4EHB - chains A and B; structure by X-ray diffraction, 1.85 A resolution.

Chain A (and B):
Name: Putative hydrolase
From: Pseudomonas aeruginosa
Notes: fragment: Cif; chain B of this document is another copy of the same molecule, construct and numbering; everything in this record applies to it too
Reference sequence: Q02P97 (Q02P97_PSEAB); residue numbers follow UniProt; this construct covers 25-319
Amino-acid sequence (301 residues; each row starts with the number of its first residue):
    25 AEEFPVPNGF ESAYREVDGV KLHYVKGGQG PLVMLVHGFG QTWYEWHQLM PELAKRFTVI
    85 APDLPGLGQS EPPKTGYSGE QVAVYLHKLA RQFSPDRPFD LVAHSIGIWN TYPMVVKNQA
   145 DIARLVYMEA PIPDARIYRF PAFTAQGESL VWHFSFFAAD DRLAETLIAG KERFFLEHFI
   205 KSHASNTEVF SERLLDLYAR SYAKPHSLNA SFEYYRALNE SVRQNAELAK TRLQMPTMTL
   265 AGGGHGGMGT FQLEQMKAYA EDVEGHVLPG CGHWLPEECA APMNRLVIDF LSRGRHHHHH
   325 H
Not modelled in the structure: 320-325 (chain B: 322-325)
Differences from the reference sequence: engineered mutation S129 (Asp in Q02P97); expression tag (320-325)
Disulfide bonds: C295-C303
Residues lining bound ligands: (2R)-2-butyloxirane (0PZ): F63, S129, I130, W133, A154, P155, L174, V175, H177, F178, H207, Y239, M272, H297
Reported in the primary citation:
  - catalytic residues: H177, Y239
  - binding site for (2R)-2-butyloxirane: H177, Y239
  - mutagenesis - D129S: abolished catalytic activity
  - catalytic residues: E153, H297 (proposed by the authors, not directly observed)
  - mutagenesis - E153Q: abolished catalytic activity on epibromohydrin
  - mutagenesis - E153Q: unchanged stability
  - mutagenesis - E153Q: decreased expression

How chain A and chain B interact:
Pairs across the interface - 75 pairs, chain A then chain B:
  I161(A) with F167(B), hydrophobic
  Y162(A) with P165(B); F167(B); T168(B); A169(B)
  F164(A) with P165(B); A166(B), hydrogen bond (backbone-backbone)
  P165(A) with Y162(B); F164(B); A166(B)
  A166(A) with F164(B), hydrogen bond (backbone-backbone); P165(B); A166(B); V175(B); S179(B), hydrogen bond (backbone-side chain)
  F167(A) with I161(B), hydrophobic; Y162(B); F178(B), hydrophobic; S179(B); A182(B), hydrophobic; L242(B), hydrophobic; N243(B)
  T168(A) with Y162(B); N243(B), hydrogen bond (backbone-side chain)
  A169(A) with Y162(B); N243(B), hydrogen bond (backbone-side chain)
  Q170(A) with N243(B)
  G171(A) with N243(B)
  E172(A) with S179(B); A183(B)
  S173(A) with S179(B), hydrogen bond (backbone-side chain)
  V175(A) with A166(B)
  W176(A) with A166(B); W176(B), hydrophobic; S179(B); F180(B), hydrophobic; L187(B), hydrophobic
  F178(A) with F167(B), hydrophobic
  S179(A) with A166(B), hydrogen bond (side chain-backbone); F167(B); E172(B); S173(B), hydrogen bond (side chain-backbone); W176(B)
  F180(A) with W176(B), hydrophobic
  A182(A) with F167(B), hydrophobic
  A183(A) with E172(B)
  D184(A) with H202(B), salt bridge
  D185(A) with F198(B); H202(B), salt bridge
  L187(A) with F198(B), hydrophobic; H202(B)
  T190(A) with K195(B); F198(B)
  L191(A) with L191(B); K195(B); F199(B), hydrophobic
  K195(A) with T190(B); L191(B), hydrogen bond (side chain-backbone); A193(B); K195(B)
  F198(A) with D185(B); L187(B), hydrophobic; T190(B); L191(B), hydrophobic
  F199(A) with L191(B), hydrophobic
  H202(A) with A183(B); D184(B), salt bridge; D185(B), salt bridge; L187(B)
  L242(A) with F167(B), hydrophobic
  N243(A) with F167(B); T168(B), hydrogen bond (side chain-backbone); A169(B), hydrogen bond (side chain-backbone); Q170(B); G171(B)
Also at the interface, not in a pair above, chain A (33 interface residues in all): R186, I192, Y239
Also at the interface, not in a pair above, chain B (34 interface residues in all): R186, I192, R247

Summary:
33 residues of chain A face 34 of chain B across their interface; the contacts include 11 hydrogen bonds and 4
salt bridges. Polar pairs include D184(A)-H202(B), D185(A)-H202(B) and A166(A)-S179(B). Ligands of chain A:
(2R)-2-butyloxirane. From the paper: catalytic residues H177(A), Y239(A) and E153(A) among others; D129S of
chain A abolishes catalytic activity.
Chain A and chain B are both Putative hydrolase (Pseudomonas aeruginosa); the structure, Crystal structure of
the CFTR inhibitory factor Cif with the D129S mutation bound to epoxyhexane, was determined by X-ray
diffraction together with 4DMC, 4DNF, 4DNO and 4EUS from the same study.
